PDB entry 4QIH | X-ray diffraction, 2.30 A resolution | chains A and B

== Chain A (and B) ==
Molecule: Glucosyl-3-phosphoglycerate phosphatase
From: Mycobacterium tuberculosis
Notes: EC 3.1.3.-, 3.1.3.70; chain B of this document is another copy of the same molecule, construct and numbering; everything in this record applies to it too
UniProtKB: P9WIC6 (GPGP_MYCTO); residues 1-223 here = UniProt positions 1-223
Chain sequence (223 residues; numbered 1 to 223; the number before each row is that of its first residue):
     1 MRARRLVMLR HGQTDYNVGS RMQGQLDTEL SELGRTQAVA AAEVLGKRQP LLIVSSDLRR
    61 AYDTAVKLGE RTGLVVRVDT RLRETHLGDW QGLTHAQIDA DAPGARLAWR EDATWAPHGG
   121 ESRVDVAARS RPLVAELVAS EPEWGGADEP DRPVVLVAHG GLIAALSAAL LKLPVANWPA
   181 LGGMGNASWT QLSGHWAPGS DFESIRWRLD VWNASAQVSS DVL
Not modelled in the structure: 1-2, 197-200, 216-223 (chain B: 1-2, 145-148, 196-203, 216-223)
Bound ions: vanadate ion near His11 (its only coordinating residue here)
Swiss-Prot annotation at these positions:
  - active site: His11 (Tele-phosphohistidine intermediate), Glu84 (Proton donor/acceptor)
  - binding site (substrate): Arg10, Arg60, His159
Reported in the primary citation:
  - binding site for vanadate ion: Arg10, His11, Asn17, Gln23, Arg60, Glu84, His159
  - catalytic residues: Arg10, His11, Asn17, Gln23, Arg60, Glu84, His159, Gly160 (proposed by the authors, not directly observed)
  - mutagenesis - R10A, T14A, R60A, H159A, L209E: abolished catalytic activity
  - mutagenesis - N17A, Q23A, E84Q: decreased catalytic activity
  - conformationally variable residues (loop rearrangement): Asn17, Gln23
  - specificity-determining residues: Asp15, Gly19, Ser20 (by similarity / conservation)

== Chain A / chain B interface ==
Pairs across the interface (32):
  Arg110(A) - Arg208(B)
  Glu111(A) - Arg206(B)  salt bridge
  Glu111(A) - Arg208(B)  salt bridge
  Lys172(A) - Asn177(B)
  Leu173(A) - Asn177(B)
  Pro174(A) - Asn177(B)
  Asn177(A) - Lys172(B)  hydrogen bond (side chain-backbone)
  Asn177(A) - Pro174(B)
  Pro179(A) - Arg208(B)
  Ala180(A) - Arg208(B)
  Ala180(A) - Leu209(B)  hydrogen bond (backbone-backbone)
  Leu181(A) - Leu209(B)  hydrophobic
  Gly182(A) - Leu209(B)  hydrogen bond (backbone-backbone)
  Arg206(A) - Glu111(B)  salt bridge
  Arg208(A) - Arg110(B)
  Arg208(A) - Glu111(B)  salt bridge
  Arg208(A) - Pro179(B)
  Arg208(A) - Ala180(B)
  Leu209(A) - Ala180(B)  hydrogen bond (backbone-backbone)
  Leu209(A) - Gly182(B)  hydrogen bond (backbone-backbone)
  Leu209(A) - Leu209(B)  hydrophobic
  Leu209(A) - Trp212(B)
  Asp210(A) - Trp212(B)
  Asp210(A) - Asn213(B)  hydrogen bond (backbone-side chain)
  Val211(A) - Trp212(B)
  Val211(A) - Asn213(B)
  Trp212(A) - Leu209(B)
  Trp212(A) - Asp210(B)
  Trp212(A) - Val211(B)
  Trp212(A) - Trp212(B)  hydrogen bond (backbone-backbone)
  Asn213(A) - Asp210(B)  hydrogen bond (side chain-backbone)
  Asn213(A) - Val211(B)
Interface residues without a listed pair, chain A (19 interface residues in all): Leu171, Gly183
Interface residues without a listed pair, chain B (19 interface residues in all): Leu171, Leu173, Leu181, Trp207
The authors on this interface:
  - hot spots on chain A (mutagenesis) - L209E: abolished binding to another copy of this molecule

== Overview ==
The chain A/chain B interface involves 19 residues from each chain; the contacts include 8 hydrogen bonds and
4 salt bridges. Polar pairs include Glu111(A)-Arg206(B), Glu111(A)-Arg208(B) and Asn177(A)-Lys172(B). From the
paper: catalytic residues Arg10(A), His11(A) and Asn17(A) among others; R10A, T14A and R60A of chain A, among
others, abolish catalytic activity; 8 substitutions were tested in all.
Chain A and chain B are both Glucosyl-3-phosphoglycerate phosphatase (Mycobacterium tuberculosis); the
structure, The structure of mycobacterial glucosyl-3-phosphoglycerate phosphatase Rv2419c complexes with VO3,
was determined by X-ray diffraction, deposited together with 4PZ9 and 4PZA.
